6TDY - chains C and L of the 26 polymer chains in the assembly; structure by electron microscopy, 3.04 A resolution.

== Chain C ==
Protein: ATP synthase subunit alpha
Source organism: Euglena gracilis
Sequence (561 residues; each row starts with the number of its first residue):
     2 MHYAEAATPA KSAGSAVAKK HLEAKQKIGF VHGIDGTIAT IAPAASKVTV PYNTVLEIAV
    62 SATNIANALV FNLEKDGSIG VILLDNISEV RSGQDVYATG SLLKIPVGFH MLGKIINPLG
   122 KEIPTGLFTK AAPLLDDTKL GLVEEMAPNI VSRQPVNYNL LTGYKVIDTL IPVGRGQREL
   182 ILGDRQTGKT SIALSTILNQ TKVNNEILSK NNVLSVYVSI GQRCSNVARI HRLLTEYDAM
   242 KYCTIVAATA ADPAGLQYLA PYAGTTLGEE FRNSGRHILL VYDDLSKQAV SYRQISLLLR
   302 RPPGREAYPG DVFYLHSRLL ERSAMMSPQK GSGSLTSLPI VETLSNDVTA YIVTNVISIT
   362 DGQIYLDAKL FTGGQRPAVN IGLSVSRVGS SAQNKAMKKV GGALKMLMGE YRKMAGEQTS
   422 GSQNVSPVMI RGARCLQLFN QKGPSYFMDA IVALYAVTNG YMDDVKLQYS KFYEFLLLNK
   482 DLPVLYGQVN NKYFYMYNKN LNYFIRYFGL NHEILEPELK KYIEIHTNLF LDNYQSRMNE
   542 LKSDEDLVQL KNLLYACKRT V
Unresolved in the structure: 2-22, 128-138
Ion coordination: Mg2+: Thr-191 (together with ATP)
Residues lining bound ligands: ATP (adenosine-5'-triphosphate): Arg-186, Gln-187, Thr-188, Gly-189, Lys-190, Thr-191, Ser-192, Phe-372, Arg-377, Pro-378, Gln-442, Lys-443

== Chain L ==
Protein: p18
Source organism: Euglena gracilis
Sequence (192 residues; each row starts with the number of its first residue):
     1 MQKLSRVVCN RLVRFHGTVA ASAGGKRYDL FGYEVSVATG PFIEEIKKAQ FYDDAGEVIV
    61 KMNLANTPPD LQTYNAVLER ILNCKSKRSQ PVKGENKFAA MMDILEEMDA RSGIKPNAES
   121 WGYVLKELVQ AGDFRLGWVC IAGMKSLGIT PDQALVDANE ANAAKAKAAG TDFPAYLKKA
   181 APESFDTKAW GI
Unresolved in the structure: 1-22

== Interface between chain C and chain L ==
Pairs across the interface (106; chain C residue first):
  Ile-151(C) / Phe-31(L)
  Val-152(C) / Phe-31(L)
  Val-152(C) / Tyr-33(L)  hydrophobic
  Arg-154(C) / Phe-31(L)
  Pro-156(C) / Leu-30(L)
  Asn-158(C) / Arg-111(L)
  Tyr-159(C) / Glu-106(L)
  Tyr-159(C) / Arg-111(L)
  Asn-205(C) / Lys-87(L)  hydrogen bond (backbone-side chain)
  Asn-206(C) / Lys-87(L)  hydrogen bond (backbone-side chain)
  Asn-206(C) / Val-92(L)
  Asn-206(C) / Lys-93(L)  hydrogen bond (side chain-backbone)
  Asn-206(C) / Gly-94(L)
  Asn-206(C) / Glu-95(L)
  Glu-207(C) / Lys-87(L)  hydrogen bond (backbone-side chain)
  Glu-207(C) / Gly-94(L)
  Glu-207(C) / Asn-96(L)
  Glu-207(C) / Ala-99(L)
  Glu-207(C) / Ala-100(L)
  Ile-208(C) / Lys-87(L)  hydrogen bond (backbone-side chain)
  Ile-208(C) / Asp-103(L)
  Leu-209(C) / Tyr-52(L)
  Leu-209(C) / Asp-53(L)
  Leu-209(C) / Ile-104(L)  hydrophobic
  Ser-210(C) / Asp-53(L)  hydrogen bond
  Lys-211(C) / Gly-56(L)
  Lys-211(C) / Ile-59(L)
  Lys-211(C) / Val-60(L)
  Lys-211(C) / Glu-107(L)  salt bridge
  Asn-212(C) / Asp-103(L)  hydrogen bond
  Asn-212(C) / Glu-107(L)  hydrogen bond
  Asp-239(C) / Lys-93(L)  salt bridge
  Tyr-243(C) / Arg-88(L)
  Asn-274(C) / Leu-64(L)
  Ser-275(C) / Val-60(L)
  Gly-276(C) / Val-60(L)
  Pro-329(C) / Asn-63(L)
  Gln-330(C) / Asn-63(L)
  Gln-330(C) / Leu-64(L)
  Lys-331(C) / Leu-64(L)
  Gly-332(C) / Leu-64(L)
  Ser-333(C) / Asn-63(L)
  Asn-395(C) / Glu-106(L)  hydrogen bond
  Phe-473(C) / Phe-185(L)  hydrophobic
  Phe-473(C) / Trp-190(L)  hydrophobic
  Phe-476(C) / Trp-190(L)
  Phe-476(C) / Ile-192(L)  hydrophobic
  Leu-477(C) / Trp-190(L)  hydrophobic
  Lys-481(C) / Trp-190(L)
  Asp-482(C) / Leu-177(L)
  Val-485(C) / Phe-173(L)  hydrophobic
  Val-485(C) / Leu-177(L)  hydrophobic
  Val-485(C) / Lys-178(L)
  Leu-486(C) / Leu-177(L)
  Leu-486(C) / Lys-179(L)
  Val-490(C) / Phe-173(L)  hydrophobic
  Asn-492(C) / Arg-135(L)
  Lys-493(C) / Arg-135(L)  hydrogen bond (backbone-side chain)
  Lys-493(C) / Trp-138(L)
  Tyr-494(C) / Arg-135(L)
  Tyr-494(C) / Val-139(L)  hydrophobic
  Tyr-496(C) / Arg-135(L)
  Tyr-496(C) / Phe-173(L)  hydrophobic
  Tyr-498(C) / Arg-135(L)  hydrogen bond
  Tyr-498(C) / Asp-172(L)
  Tyr-498(C) / Phe-173(L)  hydrophobic
  Tyr-498(C) / Pro-174(L)
  Tyr-498(C) / Tyr-176(L)
  Tyr-498(C) / Leu-177(L)  hydrophobic
  Asn-499(C) / Asp-133(L)  hydrogen bond
  Asn-499(C) / Leu-136(L)
  Asn-501(C) / Asn-96(L)  hydrogen bond
  Asn-501(C) / Leu-136(L)
  Leu-502(C) / Leu-136(L)  hydrophobic
  Tyr-504(C) / Ala-99(L)  hydrophobic
  Tyr-504(C) / Met-102(L)  hydrophobic
  Phe-505(C) / Phe-98(L)  hydrophobic
  Phe-505(C) / Leu-136(L)
  Phe-505(C) / Val-139(L)  hydrophobic
  Arg-507(C) / Glu-106(L)  salt bridge
  Tyr-508(C) / Met-102(L)  hydrophobic
  Tyr-508(C) / Leu-105(L)
  Tyr-508(C) / Asp-109(L)
  Tyr-508(C) / Pro-116(L)
  Tyr-508(C) / Trp-121(L)  hydrophobic
  Phe-509(C) / Trp-121(L)  hydrophobic
  Phe-509(C) / Gly-143(L)
  His-513(C) / Ser-146(L)
  Ile-515(C) / Val-139(L)
  Ile-515(C) / Ala-142(L)  hydrophobic
  Tyr-535(C) / Ala-181(L)
  Tyr-535(C) / Trp-190(L)  hydrophobic
  Met-539(C) / Phe-185(L)  hydrophobic
  Gln-550(C) / Phe-185(L)  hydrogen bond (side chain-backbone)
  Gln-550(C) / Asp-186(L)
  Leu-551(C) / Phe-185(L)  hydrophobic
  Asn-553(C) / Thr-187(L)
  Leu-554(C) / Phe-185(L)  hydrophobic
  Leu-554(C) / Asp-186(L)
  Leu-554(C) / Thr-187(L)
  Leu-554(C) / Trp-190(L)
  Leu-554(C) / Ile-192(L)  hydrophobic
  Ala-557(C) / Thr-187(L)
  Ala-557(C) / Ile-192(L)  hydrophobic
  Cys-558(C) / Ile-192(L)  hydrophobic
  Thr-561(C) / Ile-192(L)
Also at the interface, not in a pair above, chain C (60 interface residues in all): Gln-155, Arg-176, Arg-538
Also at the interface, not in a pair above, chain L (56 interface residues in all): Ile-81, Cys-140, Leu-147, Ala-180, Glu-183

== Summary ==
The interface between chain C and chain L involves 60 residues on one side and 56 on the other, with 14
hydrogen bonds and 3 salt bridges. Among the polar pairs are Lys-211(C)/Glu-107(L), Asp-239(C)/Lys-93(L) and
Arg-507(C)/Glu-106(L). Ligands of chain C: ATP.
Chain C is ATP synthase subunit alpha and chain L is p18, both from Euglena gracilis; the structure, Cryo-EM
structure of Euglena gracilis mitochondrial ATP synthase, OSCP/F1/c-ring in rotational state 1, was determined
by electron microscopy together with 6TDU, 6TDV, 6TDW, 6TDX, 6TDZ and 6TE0 from the same study.
